Entry 8WT8 (electron microscopy, 2.90 A resolution); this record covers chains D and J of the 10 polymer chains in the assembly.

[Chain D]
Molecule: IS621 transposase
Source organism: Escherichia coli
UniProt: A0A0E0Y1P1 (A0A0E0Y1P1_ECO1C); residue numbers follow UniProt; this construct covers 1-326
Sequence (328 residues; each row starts with the number of its first residue; numbers below 1 keep their minus sign (Gly-1 is residue -1)):
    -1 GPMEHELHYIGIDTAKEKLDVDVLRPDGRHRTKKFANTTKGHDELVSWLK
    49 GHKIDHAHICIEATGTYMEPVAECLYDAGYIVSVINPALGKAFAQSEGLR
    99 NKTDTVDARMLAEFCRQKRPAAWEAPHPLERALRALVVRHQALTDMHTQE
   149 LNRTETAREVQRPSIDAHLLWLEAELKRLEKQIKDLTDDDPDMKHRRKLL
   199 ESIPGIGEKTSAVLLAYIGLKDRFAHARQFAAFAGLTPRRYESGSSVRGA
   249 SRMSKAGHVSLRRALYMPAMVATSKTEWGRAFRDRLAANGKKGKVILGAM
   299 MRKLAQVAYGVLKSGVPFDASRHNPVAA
Disordered / not traced: -1 to 4, 322-326
Differences from the reference sequence: expression tag (-1 to 0)
What the authors report for this chain:
  - conformationally variable residues: Ser241
  - mutagenesis - D11A/E60A/D102A/D105A, S241A: abolished catalytic activity

[Chain J]
Molecule: donor DNA
Sequence (44 nucleotides; numbered 1 to 44; the number before each row is that of its first residue):
     1 TCTCTGCACTGGAGGGATAATACAAGATACTGTTATGGCCTGCA
Disordered / not traced: 1-11, 41-44

[How chain D and chain J interact]
Residue-residue contacts (28):
  Thr12(D) - DA29(J)  sugar contact
  Ala13(D) - DC30(J)  phosphate contact
  Lys14(D) - DA29(J)  phosphate contact
  Lys14(D) - DC30(J)  hydrogen bond to the phosphate
  Lys14(D) - DT31(J)  salt bridge to the phosphate
  Thr62(D) - DT28(J)  base contact
  Thr62(D) - DA29(J)  sugar contact
  Tyr65(D) - DC30(J)  sugar contact
  Asn84(D) - DG26(J)  hydrogen bond to the base
  Pro85(D) - DA27(J)  sugar contact
  Pro85(D) - DT28(J)  sugar contact
  Ala86(D) - DG26(J)  base contact
  Ala86(D) - DA27(J)  sugar contact
  Lys89(D) - DA27(J)  phosphate contact
  Lys89(D) - DT28(J)  salt bridge to the phosphate
  Arg250(D) - DA25(J)  base contact
  Tyr264(D) - DA20(J)  hydrogen bond to the base
  Met268(D) - DA19(J)  sugar contact
  Met268(D) - DA20(J)  base contact
  Val269(D) - DA19(J)  base contact
  Ser272(D) - DA19(J)  sugar contact
  Lys273(D) - DT18(J)  hydrogen bond to the base
  Lys273(D) - DA19(J)  base contact
  Gly291(D) - DA20(J)  phosphate contact
  Gly291(D) - DT21(J)  hydrogen bond to the phosphate
  Lys292(D) - DA20(J)  phosphate contact
  Lys292(D) - DT21(J)  phosphate contact
  Leu295(D) - DA20(J)  sugar contact
Also at the interface, not in a pair above, chain D (23 interface residues in all): Asp11, Glu60, Lys100, Met265, Lys290
Also at the interface, not in a pair above, chain J (12 interface residues in all): DA22

[Overview]
23 residues of chain D and 12 residues of chain J are in contact, with 5 hydrogen bonds and 2 salt bridges.
Among the polar pairs are Asn84(D)-DG26(J), Tyr264(D)-DA20(J) and Lys273(D)-DT18(J). The paper reports that
D11A/E60A/D102A/D105A and S241A of chain D abolish catalytic activity; conformational variability at
Ser241(D).
Chain D is IS621 transposase (Escherichia coli) and chain J is donor DNA; the structure, Cryo-EM structure of
the IS621 recombinase in complex with bridge RNA, donor DNA, and target DNA ..., was determined by electron
microscopy (same publication as 8WT6, 8WT7 and 8WT9).
